PDB entry 9GU2 | electron microscopy, 2.73 A resolution | chains C and F of the 9 polymer chains in the assembly

Chain C:
Molecule: Fab35 light chain
Source organism: Rattus norvegicus
Sequence (213 residues; numbered 1 to 213; the number before each row is that of its first residue):
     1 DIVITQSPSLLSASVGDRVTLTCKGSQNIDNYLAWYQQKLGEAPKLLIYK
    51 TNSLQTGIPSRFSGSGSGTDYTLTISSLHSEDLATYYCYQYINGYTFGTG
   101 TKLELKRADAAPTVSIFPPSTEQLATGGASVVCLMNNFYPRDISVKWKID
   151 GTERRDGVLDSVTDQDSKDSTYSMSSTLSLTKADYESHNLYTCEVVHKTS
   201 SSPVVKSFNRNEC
Unresolved in the structure: 213
Disulfide bonds: Cys-23/Cys-88, Cys-133/Cys-193

Chain F:
Molecule: Fab35 heavy chain
Source organism: Rattus norvegicus
Sequence (219 residues; each row starts with the number of its first residue):
     1 EVQLQESGPGLVQPSETLSLTCTVSGFSLTSYSVSWLRQPSGKGPEWMGR
    51 MWDDGGTVYNSGLKSRLSISRDTSKNQVFLKMNSLQTDDTGTYYCTRDER
   101 IRAINWFAYWGQGTLVTVSSAETTAPSVYPLAPGTALKSNSMVTLGCLVK
   151 GYFPEPVTVTWNSGALSSGVHTFPAVLQSGLYTLTSSVTVPSSTWPSQTV
   201 TCNVAHPGQQHQRWTRKLC
Disulfide bonds: Cys-22/Cys-95, Cys-147/Cys-202

How chain C and chain F interact:
Residue-residue contacts (73):
  Tyr-32(C) with Ile-104(F), hydrophobic
  Tyr-36(C) with Pro-45(F); Trp-110(F), hydrophobic
  Gln-38(C) with Gln-39(F); Tyr-94(F), hydrogen bond
  Gly-41(C) with Gln-112(F), hydrogen bond (backbone-side chain)
  Ala-43(C) with Trp-110(F); Gly-111(F); Gln-112(F)
  Pro-44(C) with Tyr-94(F); Trp-110(F); Gly-111(F)
  Leu-46(C) with Trp-106(F); Phe-107(F); Ala-108(F); Trp-110(F), hydrophobic
  Tyr-49(C) with Trp-106(F), hydrophobic
  Gln-55(C) with Tyr-109(F)
  Tyr-87(C) with Gln-39(F), hydrogen bond
  Tyr-89(C) with Trp-106(F); Phe-107(F), hydrogen bond (side chain-backbone)
  Tyr-91(C) with Ile-104(F), hydrophobic; Asn-105(F); Trp-106(F), hydrophobic
  Ile-92(C) with Ile-104(F), hydrophobic
  Tyr-95(C) with Trp-47(F), hydrophobic; Arg-50(F), hydrogen bond; Asn-105(F); Phe-107(F), hydrophobic
  Phe-97(C) with Leu-37(F), hydrophobic; Pro-45(F); Phe-107(F), hydrophobic
  Thr-113(C) with Thr-144(F)
  Ser-115(C) with Thr-144(F), hydrogen bond
  Ile-116(C) with Pro-133(F)
  Phe-117(C) with Leu-131(F); Ala-132(F); Pro-133(F); Thr-144(F); Leu-145(F), hydrophobic
  Pro-118(C) with Ala-132(F); Pro-133(F); Gly-134(F)
  Ser-120(C) with Tyr-129(F); Pro-130(F), hydrogen bond (side chain-backbone)
  Glu-122(C) with Tyr-129(F); Pro-130(F)
  Gln-123(C) with Tyr-129(F); Leu-148(F)
  Thr-126(C) with Tyr-129(F), hydrogen bond
  Val-132(C) with Leu-131(F), hydrophobic
  Leu-134(C) with Ser-187(F)
  Asn-136(C) with Thr-144(F); His-171(F); Phe-173(F); Ser-187(F), hydrogen bond
  Asn-137(C) with His-171(F), hydrogen bond
  Ser-161(C) with Phe-173(F); Pro-174(F), hydrogen bond (side chain-backbone); Val-176(F)
  Val-162(C) with Pro-174(F)
  Thr-163(C) with Thr-172(F); Phe-173(F); Pro-174(F)
  Ser-173(C) with His-171(F); Phe-173(F)
  Met-174(C) with Phe-173(F)
  Ser-175(C) with Phe-173(F); Thr-185(F), hydrogen bond
  Phe-208(C) with Gly-134(F)
  Glu-212(C) with Pro-133(F); Gly-134(F); Cys-219(F)
Other interface residues (no listed pair), chain C (43 interface residues in all): Thr-56, Gly-98, Ser-130, Leu-159, Asp-160, Ser-207, Asn-209
Other interface residues (no listed pair), chain F (38 interface residues in all): Gly-44, Glu-46, Thr-135, Gly-146, Lys-150, Leu-218

In short:
The interface between chain C and chain F involves 43 residues on one side and 38 on the other; the contacts
include 12 hydrogen bonds. Polar contacts include Gln-38(C)/Tyr-94(F), Gly-41(C)/Gln-112(F) and
Tyr-87(C)/Gln-39(F).
Here chain C is Fab35 light chain and chain F is Fab35 heavy chain, both from Rattus norvegicus. Entry 9GU2
(Human adult muscle nAChR in desensitised state in nanodisc with 100 uM acetylcholine) was determined by
electron microscopy together with 9GU0, 9GU1 and 9GU3 from the same study.
